PDB entry 2IPK | X-ray diffraction, 2.30 A resolution | chains A and D of the 4 polymer chains in the assembly

# Chain A
Protein: HLA class II histocompatibility antigen, DR alpha chain
From: Homo sapiens
Notes: fragment: Extracellular domain, residues 26-207
UniProt: P01903 (2DRA_HUMAN); residues 1-182 here correspond to UniProt positions 26-207 (UniProt number = residue number + 25)
Chain sequence (183 residues; row label = number of the first residue in the row; numbering starts at 0):
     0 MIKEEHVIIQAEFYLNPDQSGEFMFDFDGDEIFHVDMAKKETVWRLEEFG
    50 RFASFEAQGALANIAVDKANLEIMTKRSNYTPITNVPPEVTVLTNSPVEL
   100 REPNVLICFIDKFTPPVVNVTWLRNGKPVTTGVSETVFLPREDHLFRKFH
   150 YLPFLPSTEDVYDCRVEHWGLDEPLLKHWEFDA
Unresolved in the structure: 0-2, 182
Differences from the reference sequence: cloning artifact (0)
Curated features (UniProtKB/Swiss-Prot):
  - region: Glu179 to Ala182 (Connecting peptide)
  - site: Gln9 (Self- and pathogen-derived peptide antigen), Gly49 (Self-peptide antigen), Phe51 (Self- and pathogen-derived peptide antigen), Ala52 (Self-peptide antigen), Ser53 (Self- and pathogen-derived peptide antigen), Glu55 (Pathogen-derived peptide antigen), Asn62 (Self- and pathogen-derived peptide antigen), Asn69 (Pathogen-derived peptide antigen), Arg76 (Self- and pathogen-derived peptide antigen)
  - glycosylation (N-linked (GlcNAc...) asparagine): Asn78, Asn118
Disulfide bonds: Cys107-Cys163

# Chain D
Protein: Enterotoxin type C-3
From: Staphylococcus aureus subsp. aureus Mu50
UniProt: P0A0L3 (ENTC3_STAAM); residues 1-239 here correspond to UniProt positions 28-266 (UniProt number = residue number + 27)
Chain sequence (240 residues; row label = number of the first residue in the row; numbering starts at 0):
     0 MESQPDPMPDDLHKSSEFTGTMGNMKYLYDDHYVSATKVKSVDSFFKWDL
    50 IYNISDKKLKNYDKVKTELLNEDLAKKYKDEVVDVYGSNYYVNCYFSSKD
   100 NVGKVTGGKTCMYGGITKHEGNHFDNGNLQNVLVRVYENKRNTISFEVQT
   150 DKKSVTAQELDIKARNFLINKKNLYEFNSSPYETGYIKFIENNGNTFWYD
   200 MMPAPGDKFDQSKYLMMYNDNKTVDSKSVKIEVHLTTKNG
Unresolved in the structure: 0, 99-105
Differences from the reference sequence: cloning artifact (0); engineered mutation Ser43 (Lys70 in P0A0L3), Phe45 (Leu72 in P0A0L3), Lys46 (Ala73 in P0A0L3), Trp47 (His74 in P0A0L3)
Disulfide bonds: Cys93-Cys110

# Interface between chain A and chain D
Pairs across the interface - 35 pairs, chain A then chain D:
  Tyr13(A) with Phe44(D), hydrogen bond (side chain-backbone); Phe45(D), hydrophobic
  Asp17(A) with Lys46(D)
  Gln18(A) with Ser43(D), hydrogen bond; Phe44(D), hydrogen bond (side chain-backbone); Phe45(D); Lys46(D)
  Gly20(A) with Phe45(D)
  Met36(A) with Phe45(D), hydrophobic; Trp47(D)
  Ala37(A) with Trp47(D), hydrophobic; Met215(D)
  Lys38(A) with Lys212(D), hydrogen bond (backbone-side chain); Met215(D)
  Lys39(A) with Glu67(D), salt bridge; Tyr89(D), hydrogen bond; Tyr112(D), hydrogen bond; Ser211(D); Met215(D)
  Glu40(A) with Lys212(D), salt bridge
  Gln57(A) with Asn92(D); Tyr94(D); Asp209(D), hydrogen bond
  Leu60(A) with Tyr94(D), hydrophobic
  Ala61(A) with Tyr94(D)
  Ile63(A) with Phe44(D); Phe45(D), hydrophobic
  Ala64(A) with Phe44(D), hydrophobic; Phe95(D); Ser96(D), hydrogen bond (backbone-side chain)
  Lys67(A) with Ser43(D), hydrogen bond (side chain-backbone); Phe44(D), hydrogen bond (side chain-backbone); Ser96(D)
  Ala68(A) with Ser96(D)
  Glu71(A) with Lys98(D), salt bridge

# Overview
Chain A and chain D each contribute 17 residues to their interface, with 10 hydrogen bonds and 3 salt bridges.
Polar contacts include Lys39(A)-Glu67(D), Glu40(A)-Lys212(D) and Glu71(A)-Lys98(D).
Here chain A is HLA class II histocompatibility antigen, DR alpha chain (Homo sapiens) and chain D is
Enterotoxin type C-3 (Staphylococcus aureus subsp. aureus Mu50). Entry 2IPK (Crystal Structure of the MHC
Class II Molecule HLA-DR1 in Complex with the Fluorogenic Peptide, AcPKXVKQNTLKLAT ...) was determined by
X-ray diffraction.
